7XHN - chains H and I of the 20 polymer chains in the assembly; structure by electron microscopy, 3.71 A resolution.

== Chain H ==
Name: Centromere protein H
Source organism: Homo sapiens
Reference sequence: Q9H3R5 (CENPH_HUMAN); residue numbers follow UniProt; this construct covers 1-247
Amino-acid sequence (253 residues; each row starts with the number of its first residue):
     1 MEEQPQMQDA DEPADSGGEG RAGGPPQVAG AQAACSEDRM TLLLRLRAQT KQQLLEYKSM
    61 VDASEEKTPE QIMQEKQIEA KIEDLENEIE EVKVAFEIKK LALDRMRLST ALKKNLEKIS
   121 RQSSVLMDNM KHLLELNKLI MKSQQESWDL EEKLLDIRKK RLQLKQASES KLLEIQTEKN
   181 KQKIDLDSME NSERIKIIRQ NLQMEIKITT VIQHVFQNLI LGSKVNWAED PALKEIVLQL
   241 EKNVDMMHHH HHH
Not modelled in the structure: 1-38, 68-75, 242-253
Differences from the reference sequence: expression tag (248-253)
Curated features (UniProtKB/Swiss-Prot):
  - modified residue: Met1 (N-acetylmethionine), Ser16 (Phosphoserine), Thr68 (Phosphothreonine)
  - cross-link: Lys67 (Glycyl lysine isopeptide (Lys-Gly) (interchain with G-Cter in SUMO2))

== Chain I ==
Name: Centromere protein I
Source organism: Homo sapiens
Reference sequence: Q92674 (CENPI_HUMAN); numbering as in UniProt (aligned over 1-756)
Amino-acid sequence (756 residues; each row starts with the number of its first residue):
     1 MSPQKRVKNV QAQNRTSQGS SSFQTTLSAW KVKQDPSNSK NISKHGQNNP VGDYEHADDQ
    61 AEEDALQMAV GYFEKGPIKA SQNKDKTLEK HLKTVENVAW KNGLASEEID ILLNIALSGK
   121 FGNAVNTRIL KCMIPATVIS EDSVVKAVSW LCVGKCSGST KVLFYRWLVA MFDFIDRKEQ
   181 INLLYGFFFA SLQDDALCPY VCHLLYLLTK KENVKPFRVR KLLDLQAKMG MQPHLQALLS
   241 LYKFFAPALI SVSLPVRKKI YFKNSENLWK TALLAVKQRN RGPSPEPLKL MLGPANVRPL
   301 KRKWNSLSVI PVLNSSSYTK ECGKKEMSLS DCLNRSGSFP LEQLQSFPQL LQNIHCLELP
   361 SQMGSVLNNS LLLHYINCVR DEPVLLRFYY WLSQTLQEEC IWYKVNNYEH GKEFTNFLDT
   421 IIRAECFLQE GFYSCEAFLY KSLPLWDGLC CRSQFLQLVS WIPFSSFSEV KPLLFDHLAQ
   481 LFFTSTIYFK CSVLQSLKEL LQNWLLWLSM DIHMKPVTNS PLETTLGGSM NSVSKLIHYV
   541 GWLSTTAMRL ESNNTFLLHF ILDFYEKVCD IYINYNLPLV VLFPPGIFYS ALLSLDTSIL
   601 NQLCFIMHRY RKNLTAAKKN ELVQKTKSEF NFSSKTYQEF NHYLTSMVGC LWTSKPFGKG
   661 IYIDPEILEK TGVAEYKNSL NVVHHPSFLS YAVSFLLQES PEERTVNVSS IRGKKWSWYL
   721 DYLFSQGLQG LKLFIRSSVH HSSIPRAEGI NCNNQY
Not modelled in the structure: 1-61, 253-259, 284-364, 516-525, 622-630, 652-684, 696-714, 738-756

== How chain H and chain I interact ==
Contacting residue pairs (92; chain H residue first):
  Lys93(H) - Trp542(I)
  Lys93(H) - Thr546(I)
  Lys93(H) - Arg549(I)
  Phe96(H) - Arg549(I)
  Glu97(H) - Pro585(I)
  Glu97(H) - Gly586(I)
  Lys100(H) - Arg549(I)
  Leu101(H) - Pro585(I)
  Leu101(H) - Tyr589(I)  hydrophobic
  Asp104(H) - Leu593(I)
  Arg105(H) - Leu593(I)
  Leu108(H) - Leu593(I)
  Leu108(H) - Leu595(I)  hydrophobic
  Leu108(H) - Pro686(I)  hydrophobic
  Leu112(H) - His685(I)
  Leu112(H) - Leu689(I)  hydrophobic
  Asn115(H) - Leu689(I)
  Leu116(H) - Leu689(I)  hydrophobic
  Ile119(H) - Val693(I)  hydrophobic
  Met127(H) - Val693(I)  hydrophobic
  Leu133(H) - Asp596(I)
  Leu134(H) - Tyr691(I)  hydrophobic
  Leu134(H) - Ser694(I)
  Asn137(H) - Asp596(I)  hydrogen bond
  Asn137(H) - Thr597(I)  hydrogen bond
  Asn137(H) - Ser598(I)  hydrogen bond (side chain-backbone)
  Asn137(H) - Tyr691(I)  hydrogen bond
  Lys138(H) - Ser725(I)
  Lys138(H) - Gln726(I)
  Met141(H) - Asn601(I)
  Met141(H) - Gln726(I)
  Met141(H) - Gly727(I)
  Met141(H) - Leu728(I)  hydrophobic
  Gln144(H) - Ser598(I)
  Gln144(H) - Gln602(I)  hydrogen bond
  Gln145(H) - Gln729(I)
  Ser147(H) - Glu566(I)
  Trp148(H) - Glu566(I)
  Trp148(H) - Gln602(I)  hydrogen bond
  Trp148(H) - Phe605(I)  hydrophobic
  Trp148(H) - Gln729(I)
  Glu151(H) - Gln502(I)  hydrogen bond
  Glu151(H) - Lys567(I)
  Glu152(H) - Asn574(I)
  Leu155(H) - Asn574(I)
  Leu155(H) - Tyr575(I)
  Arg158(H) - Cys426(I)
  Arg158(H) - Gln429(I)  hydrogen bond (backbone-side chain)
  Arg158(H) - Leu506(I)
  Lys159(H) - Asn574(I)  hydrogen bond (side chain-backbone)
  Arg161(H) - Cys426(I)  hydrogen bond (side chain-backbone)
  Arg161(H) - Phe427(I)  hydrogen bond (side chain-backbone)
  Leu162(H) - Gln429(I)  hydrogen bond (backbone-side chain)
  Leu162(H) - Leu506(I)
  Leu162(H) - Trp507(I)  hydrophobic
  Leu162(H) - Met510(I)  hydrophobic
  Lys165(H) - Asn377(I)
  Lys165(H) - Leu428(I)
  Lys165(H) - Glu430(I)  salt bridge
  Lys165(H) - Trp507(I)
  Gln166(H) - His513(I)  hydrogen bond
  Ser168(H) - Cys378(I)  hydrogen bond
  Glu169(H) - Cys378(I)
  Glu169(H) - Arg380(I)
  Leu172(H) - Cys378(I)  hydrophobic
  Leu172(H) - Val379(I)  hydrophobic
  Gln176(H) - Tyr375(I)  hydrogen bond
  His214(H) - Lys215(I)
  His214(H) - Phe217(I)
  His214(H) - Arg218(I)
  Gln217(H) - Leu183(I)
  Gln217(H) - Gly186(I)  hydrogen bond (side chain-backbone)
  Gln217(H) - Phe187(I)
  Gln217(H) - Arg218(I)  hydrogen bond
  Ile220(H) - Phe187(I)
  Leu221(H) - Trp150(I)
  Leu221(H) - Phe187(I)
  Leu221(H) - Ala190(I)  hydrophobic
  Ser223(H) - Cys152(I)  hydrogen bond (backbone-side chain)
  Val225(H) - Trp150(I)  hydrophobic
  Trp227(H) - Lys146(I)
  Ala228(H) - Ser143(I)
  Ala228(H) - Val144(I)
  Ala228(H) - Lys146(I)
  Glu229(H) - Val144(I)
  Val237(H) - Lys146(I)
  Val237(H) - Phe187(I)  hydrophobic
  Leu238(H) - Gln180(I)
  Leu238(H) - Leu183(I)
  Gln239(H) - Leu183(I)
  Leu240(H) - Leu183(I)
  Glu241(H) - Glu212(I)
Also at the interface, not in a pair above, chain H (56 interface residues in all): Met130, Ile140, Gln163, Phe216, Asn218, Lys224, Asn226
Also at the interface, not in a pair above, chain I (65 interface residues in all): Ala147, Leu184, Met514, Thr545, Ser590, Ser594, Ser690

== Summary ==
56 residues of chain H face 65 of chain I across their interface; the contacts include 18 hydrogen bonds and 1
salt bridge. Polar pairs include Lys165(H)-Glu430(I), Asn137(H)-Asp596(I) and Asn137(H)-Thr597(I).
Here chain H is Centromere protein H and chain I is Centromere protein I, both from Homo sapiens. Entry 7XHN
(Structure of human inner kinetochore CCAN-DNA complex) was determined by electron microscopy (same
publication as 7XHO).
